PDB entry 4EID | X-ray diffraction, 1.13 A resolution | chain A

Chain A:
Molecule: Cytochrome c6
From: Synechococcus sp
Reference sequence: O30881 (CYC6_SYNP2); residues 1-93 here correspond to UniProt positions 25-117 (UniProt number = residue number + 24)
Amino-acid sequence (93 residues; each row starts with the number of its first residue):
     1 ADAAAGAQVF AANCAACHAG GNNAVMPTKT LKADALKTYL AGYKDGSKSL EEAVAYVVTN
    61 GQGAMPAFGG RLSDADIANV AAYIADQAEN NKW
Sequence notes: engineered mutation V57 (Gln81 in O30881)
Curated features (UniProtKB/Swiss-Prot):
  - binding site (heme c): C14, C17, H18, M65
Glycans and other covalent adducts: heme c (HEC) linked to C14, C17
Metal / ion sites: heme c Fe: H18, M65
Ligand contacts: heme c (HEC): N13, H18, N23, V25, M26, K29, T30, L31, A35, L36, Y39, L40, V54, V57, V58, Q62, G63, A64, M65, P66, F68, L72, V80, I84

Summary:
Covalently linked heme c: at C14. H18 and M65 coordinate a heme c Fe ion. Curated annotation (UniProt) lists 4
heme c-binding residues.
Chain A is Cytochrome c6 (Synechococcus sp); the structure, Crystal structure of cytochrome c6 Q57V mutant
from Synechococcus sp. PCC 7002, was determined by X-ray diffraction (same publication as 4EIC, 4EIE and
4EIF).
